9BLU - chains A and C of the 3 polymer chains in the assembly; structure by electron microscopy, 3.38 A resolution.

== Chain A ==
Protein: Stress-70 protein, mitochondrial
From: Homo sapiens
UniProt: P38646 (GRP75_HUMAN); residue numbers follow UniProt; this construct covers 47-559
Amino-acid sequence (514 residues; numbered 46 to 559; the number before each row is that of its first residue):
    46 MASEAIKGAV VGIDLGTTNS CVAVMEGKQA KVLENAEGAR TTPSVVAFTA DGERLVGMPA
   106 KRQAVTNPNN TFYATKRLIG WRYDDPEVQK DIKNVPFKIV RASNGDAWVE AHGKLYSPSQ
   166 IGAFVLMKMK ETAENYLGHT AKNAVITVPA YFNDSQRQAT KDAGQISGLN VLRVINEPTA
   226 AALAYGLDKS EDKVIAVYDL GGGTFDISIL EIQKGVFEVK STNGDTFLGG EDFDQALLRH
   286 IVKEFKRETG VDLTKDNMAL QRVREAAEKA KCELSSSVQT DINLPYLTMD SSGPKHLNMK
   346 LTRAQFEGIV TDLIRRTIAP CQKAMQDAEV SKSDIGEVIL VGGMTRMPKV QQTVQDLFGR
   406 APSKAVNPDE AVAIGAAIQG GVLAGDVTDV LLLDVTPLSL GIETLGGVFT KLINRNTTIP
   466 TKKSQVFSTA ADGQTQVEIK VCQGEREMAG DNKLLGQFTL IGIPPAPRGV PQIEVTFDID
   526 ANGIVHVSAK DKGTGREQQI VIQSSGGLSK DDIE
Unresolved in the structure: 438-440
Sequence notes: initiating methionine (46); engineered mutation W126 (Arg in P38646)
UniProt features mapped onto this chain:
  - region: V432 to T441 (Interdomain linker)
  - binding site (ADP): T63, N64, E313, K316, S320, G388, R391
  - modified residue: K76 (N6-acetyllysine), T87 (Phosphothreonine), K135 (N6-acetyllysine), K138 (N6-acetyllysine), K143 (N6-acetyllysine), K206 (N6-acetyllysine), K234 (N6-acetyllysine), K288 (N6-acetyllysine), K300 (N6-acetyllysine), K368 (N6-succinyllysine), K394 (N6-succinyllysine), S408 (Phosphoserine), R513 (Omega-N-methylarginine)
From the paper describing this entry:
  - disease-associated variants - R126W: decreased catalytic activity (citing earlier work)

== Chain C ==
Protein: GrpE protein homolog 1, mitochondrial
From: Homo sapiens
UniProt: Q9HAV7 (GRPE1_HUMAN); residue numbers follow UniProt; this construct covers 59-217
Amino-acid sequence (161 residues; each row starts with the number of its first residue):
    59 TLLEEKVKLE EQLKETVEKY KRALADTENL RQRSQKLVEE AKLYGIQAFC KDLLEVADVL
   119 EKATQCVPKE EIKDDNPHLK NLYEGLVMTE VQIQKVFTKH GLLKLNPVGA KFDPAEHEAL
   179 FHTPVEGKEP GTVALVSKVG YKLHGRTLRP ALVGVVKEAS A
Unresolved in the structure: 218-219
Sequence notes: engineered mutation A173 (Tyr in Q9HAV7); expression tag (218-219)
UniProt features mapped onto this chain:
  - modified residue: K94 (N6-acetyllysine), K100 (N6-acetyllysine), K120 (N6-succinyllysine), K215 (N6-acetyllysine)

== Chain A / chain C interface ==
Contacting residue pairs (25):
  E71(A) with R89(C), salt bridge
  G72(A) with R89(C)
  K314(A) with K153(C)
  N328(A) with V149(C); Q150(C), hydrogen bond (backbone-side chain)
  P330(A) with M146(C), hydrophobic; T147(C); Q150(C)
  Y331(A) with L140(C)
  P339(A) with N139(C)
  H341(A) with N139(C), hydrogen bond; G143(C); M146(C)
  N343(A) with M146(C)
  D431(A) with Y78(C), hydrogen bond
  D434(A) with Y78(C), hydrogen bond; L82(C)
  V435(A) with L82(C), hydrophobic; E86(C)
  N461(A) with N87(C), hydrogen bond (backbone-side chain)
  T462(A) with N87(C)
  T463(A) with R80(C), hydrogen bond; A83(C)
  P465(A) with R80(C)
  T466(A) with R80(C)
Other interface residues (no listed pair), chain A (20 interface residues in all): L329, L342, N459
Other interface residues (no listed pair), chain C (18 interface residues in all): R91, E142, K157

== In short ==
The interface between chain A and chain C involves 20 residues on one side and 18 on the other, with 6
hydrogen bonds and 1 salt bridge. Polar pairs include E71(A)-R89(C), N328(A)-Q150(C) and H341(A)-N139(C). From
UniProt: 7 ADP-binding residues on chain A. From the paper: R126W of chain A reduces catalytic activity.
Chain A is Stress-70 protein, mitochondrial and chain C is GrpE protein homolog 1, mitochondrial, both from
Homo sapiens; the structure, Structure of the human mitochondrial Hsp70 (mortalin; R126W mutant) missing SBD-a
lid bound to nucleotide exchange ..., was determined by electron microscopy, deposited together with 9BLS and
9BLT.
